Entry 6EJM (X-ray diffraction, 2.15 A resolution); this record covers chains A and I of the 4 polymer chains in the assembly.

# Chain A
Name: CD81 antigen
Source organism: Homo sapiens
Reference sequence: P60033 (CD81_HUMAN); residue numbers follow UniProt; this construct covers 112-202
Amino-acid sequence (99 residues; numbered 110 to 208; the number before each row is that of its first residue):
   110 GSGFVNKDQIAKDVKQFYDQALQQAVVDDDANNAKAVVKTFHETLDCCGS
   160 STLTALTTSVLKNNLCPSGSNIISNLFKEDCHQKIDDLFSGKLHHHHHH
Not modelled in the structure: 110-112, 138-139, 206-208
Disulfides: Cys-156/Cys-190, Cys-157/Cys-175
Differences from the reference sequence: expression tag (110-111, 203-208)
UniProt features mapped onto this chain:
  - site (Important for interaction with integrin): Lys-116, Lys-144, Lys-148
  - mutagenesis: Lys-116 (K116E: Reduces binding to integrin), Ile-119 (I119A: No effect on integrin binding), Lys-121 (K121E: No effect on integrin binding), Lys-124 (K124E: No effect on integrin binding), Phe-126 (F126A: No effect on integrin binding), Lys-144 (K144E: Reduces binding to integrin; when associated with E-148), Lys-148 (K148E: Reduces binding to integrin; when associated with E-144), Phe-186 (F186A: No effect on integrin binding), Lys-187 (K187E: No effect on integrin binding), Glu-188 (E188K/Q: Strongly reduced affinity for HCV protein E2; when associated with E-196; E188K: Mildly reduced affinity for HCV protein E2), Asp-196 (D196E: Strongly reduced affinity for HCV protein E2; when associated with K-188 or Q-188; D196K/Q/R: Strongly reduced affinity for HCV protein E2)

# Chain I
Name: Single chain fv fragment
Source organism: Mus musculus
Amino-acid sequence (249 residues; numbered 38 to 286; the number before each row is that of its first residue):
    38 AEVMLVESGGGFVKPGGSLKLSCAASGFTFRSYIMSWVRQTPEKRLEWVA
    88 TISGGGGNTYYPDSVKGRFTISRDNAKNTLYLQLSSLRSEDTALYYCASL
   138 TAVGDYWGQGTSVTVSSGGGGSGGGGSGGGGSGGGGSDVVMTQTPLTLSV
   188 TIGQPASISCKSSQSLFDTDGKTYLTWLLQRPGQSPKRLIYLVSKLASGV
   238 PDRFTGSGSGTDFTLKISRVEAEDLGVYYCLQGTHFPLTFGAGTKLDLK
Not modelled in the structure: 38-39, 155-174
Disulfides: Cys-60/Cys-134, Cys-197/Cys-267

# How chain A and chain I interact
Contacting residue pairs - 57 pairs, chain A then chain I:
  Ser-160(A) / Gly-94(I)  hydrogen bond (side chain-backbone)
  Ser-160(A) / Asn-95(I)
  Asn-173(A) / Thr-206(I)
  Ser-177(A) / Asp-207(I)  hydrogen bond
  Ser-177(A) / Lys-209(I)
  Ser-177(A) / Tyr-211(I)
  Gly-178(A) / Lys-209(I)  hydrogen bond (backbone-side chain)
  Ser-179(A) / Val-140(I)
  Asn-180(A) / Lys-209(I)  hydrogen bond (backbone-side chain)
  Asn-180(A) / Tyr-211(I)
  Ile-181(A) / Tyr-211(I)
  Ile-181(A) / Arg-225(I)
  Ile-181(A) / Tyr-228(I)  hydrophobic
  Ile-181(A) / Leu-229(I)
  Ile-182(A) / Leu-137(I)
  Ile-182(A) / Thr-138(I)
  Ile-182(A) / Tyr-211(I)
  Ile-182(A) / Thr-213(I)
  Ile-182(A) / Arg-225(I)
  Ile-182(A) / Tyr-228(I)  hydrophobic
  Ile-182(A) / Leu-268(I)  hydrophobic
  Ile-182(A) / Gly-270(I)
  Ser-183(A) / Tyr-211(I)
  Ser-183(A) / Gly-270(I)  hydrogen bond (side chain-backbone)
  Ser-183(A) / Leu-275(I)
  Asn-184(A) / Asp-205(I)  hydrogen bond
  Asn-184(A) / Asp-207(I)  hydrogen bond
  Asn-184(A) / Tyr-211(I)
  Asn-184(A) / Gly-270(I)
  Leu-185(A) / Tyr-97(I)
  Leu-185(A) / Gly-270(I)
  Leu-185(A) / Thr-271(I)
  Leu-185(A) / His-272(I)
  Leu-185(A) / Phe-273(I)
  Leu-185(A) / Leu-275(I)  hydrophobic
  Phe-186(A) / Ile-71(I)
  Phe-186(A) / Trp-85(I)  hydrophobic
  Phe-186(A) / Thr-88(I)
  Phe-186(A) / Tyr-97(I)  hydrophobic
  Phe-186(A) / Thr-138(I)
  Phe-186(A) / Leu-275(I)  hydrophobic
  Lys-187(A) / Ser-90(I)
  Lys-187(A) / Asn-95(I)  hydrogen bond (backbone-side chain)
  Lys-187(A) / Tyr-97(I)  hydrogen bond (backbone-side chain)
  Glu-188(A) / Ile-71(I)
  Glu-188(A) / Ser-90(I)
  Glu-188(A) / Gly-91(I)  hydrogen bond (side chain-backbone)
  Glu-188(A) / Gly-92(I)  hydrogen bond (side chain-backbone)
  Glu-188(A) / Asn-95(I)
  Asp-189(A) / Asn-95(I)
  Gln-192(A) / Gly-92(I)
  Lys-201(A) / Arg-68(I)  hydrogen bond (backbone-side chain)
  His-203(A) / Arg-68(I)  hydrogen bond (backbone-side chain)
  His-204(A) / Thr-66(I)
  His-204(A) / Ser-69(I)
  His-205(A) / Thr-66(I)
  His-205(A) / Arg-68(I)
Also at the interface, not in a pair above, chain A (21 interface residues in all): Leu-202
Also at the interface, not in a pair above, chain I (31 interface residues in all): Ala-139

# In short
Chain A and chain I form an interface of 21 and 31 residues respectively; the contacts include 13 hydrogen
bonds. Polar pairs include Ser-160(A)/Gly-94(I), Ser-177(A)/Asp-207(I) and Gly-178(A)/Lys-209(I). Curated
annotation (UniProt) lists 11 mutagenesis sites on chain A.
Chain A is CD81 antigen (Homo sapiens) and chain I is Single chain fv fragment (Mus musculus); the structure,
Crystal structure of human CD81 large extracellular loop in complex with single chain fv fragment 5, was
determined by X-ray diffraction (same publication as 6EJG and 6EK2).
